4MHY - chain A; structure by X-ray diffraction, 1.38 A resolution.

== Chain A ==
Name: Glutaminyl cyclase, putative
Organism: Ixodes scapularis
Notes: EC 2.3.2.5; fragment: catalytic domain
UniProtKB: B7QK46 (B7QK46_IXOSC); residues 28-353 here = UniProt positions 28-353
Amino-acid sequence (326 residues; numbered 28 to 353; the number before each row is that of its first residue):
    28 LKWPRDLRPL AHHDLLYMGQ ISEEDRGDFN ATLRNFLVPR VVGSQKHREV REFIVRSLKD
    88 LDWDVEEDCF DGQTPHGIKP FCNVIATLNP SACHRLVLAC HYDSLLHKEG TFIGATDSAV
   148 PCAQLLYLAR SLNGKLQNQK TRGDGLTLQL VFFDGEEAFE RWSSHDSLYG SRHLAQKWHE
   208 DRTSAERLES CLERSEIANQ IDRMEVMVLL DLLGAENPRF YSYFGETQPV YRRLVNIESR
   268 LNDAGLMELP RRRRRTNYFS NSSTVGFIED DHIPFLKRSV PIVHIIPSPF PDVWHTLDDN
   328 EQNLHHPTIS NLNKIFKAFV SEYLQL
Disordered / not traced: 49-50
Disulfide bonds: Cys96-Cys109, Cys120-Cys218
Bound ions: Zn2+: Asp144, Glu184, His322 (together with PBD)
Ligand contacts: PBD (1-(3,4-dimethoxyphenyl)-3-[3-(1H-imidazol-1-yl)propyl]thiourea): His128, Asp144, Glu183, Glu184, Trp189, Asp238, Leu239, Phe294, Ile295, Glu296, Asp297, Ser315, Phe317, Trp321, His322
What the authors report for this chain:
  - binding site for PBD: Trp189, Leu239, Ile295, Glu296, Phe317, Trp321
  - mutagenesis - D144A: decreased catalytic activity
  - mutagenesis - D238A: abolished catalytic activity
  - catalytic residues: Asp238

== Overview ==
Chain A binds compound PBD. Asp144, Glu184 and His322 form the Zn2+ site. The paper reports the catalytic
residue Asp238; D144A reduces catalytic activity.
Chain A is Glutaminyl cyclase, putative (Ixodes scapularis); the structure, Crystal structure of a glutaminyl
cyclase from Ixodes scapularis in complex with PBD150, was determined by X-ray diffraction (same publication
as 4MHN, 4MHP and 4MHZ).
